Entry 4F59 (X-ray diffraction, 1.71 A resolution); this record covers chain A.

[Chain A]
Name: Proto-oncogene tyrosine-protein kinase Src
Organism: Homo sapiens
Notes: fragment: SH2 domain
UniProtKB: P12931 (SRC_HUMAN); residue numbers follow UniProt; this construct covers 144-252
Amino-acid sequence (112 residues; numbered 141 to 252; the number before each row is that of its first residue):
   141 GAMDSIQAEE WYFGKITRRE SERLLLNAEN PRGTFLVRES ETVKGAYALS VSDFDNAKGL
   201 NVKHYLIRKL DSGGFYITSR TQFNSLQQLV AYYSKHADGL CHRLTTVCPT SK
Not modelled in the structure: 141-143, 252
Sequence notes: expression tag (141-143); engineered mutation Val-183 (Thr in P12931), Ala-188 (Cys in P12931), Leu-206 (Lys in P12931)
Curated features (UniProtKB/Swiss-Prot):
  - modified residue: Tyr-187 (Phosphotyrosine)

[Summary]
Chain A is Proto-oncogene tyrosine-protein kinase Src (Homo sapiens); the structure, Triple mutant Src SH2
domain, was determined by X-ray diffraction together with 4F5A and 4F5B from the same study.
